Entry 4RUA (X-ray diffraction, 3.07 A resolution); this record covers chains A and T of the 3 polymer chains in the assembly.

[Chain A]
Protein: DNA polymerase IV
Organism: Sulfolobus solfataricus P2
Notes: EC 2.7.7.7
UniProt: Q97W02 (DPO4_SULSO); numbering as in UniProt (aligned over 1-341)
Chain sequence (341 residues; each row starts with the number of its first residue):
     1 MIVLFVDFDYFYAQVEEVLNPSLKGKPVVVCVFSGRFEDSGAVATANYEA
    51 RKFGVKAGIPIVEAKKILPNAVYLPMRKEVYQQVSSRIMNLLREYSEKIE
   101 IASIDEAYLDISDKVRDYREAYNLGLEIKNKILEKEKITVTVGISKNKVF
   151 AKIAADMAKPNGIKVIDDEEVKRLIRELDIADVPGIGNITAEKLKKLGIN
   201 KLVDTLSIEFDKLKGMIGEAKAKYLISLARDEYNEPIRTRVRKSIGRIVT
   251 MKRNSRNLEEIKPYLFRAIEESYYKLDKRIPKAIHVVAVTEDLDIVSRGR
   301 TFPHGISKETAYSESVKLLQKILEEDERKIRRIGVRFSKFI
Metal / ion sites: Ca2+ site 1: Asp7, Phe8, Asp105 (together with 2'-deoxyadenosine 5'-triphosphate); Ca2+ site 2: Glu106 (together with 2'-deoxyadenosine 5'-triphosphate); Ca2+ site 3: Ala181, Ile186
Small-molecule neighbours: 2'-deoxyadenosine 5'-triphosphate (DTP): Asp7, Phe8, Asp9, Tyr10, Phe11, Tyr12, Val43, Ala44, Thr45, Tyr48, Arg51, Ala57, Gly58, Ile104, Asp105, Glu106, Lys159
Curated features (UniProtKB/Swiss-Prot):
  - active site: Glu106
  - binding site (Mg(2+)): Asp7, Asp105
  - site: Tyr12 (Substrate discrimination)

[Chain T]
Molecule: Nucleic acids Template: TCAT(MF7)GAATCCTTCCCCC
Sequence (18 nucleotides; each row starts with the number of its first residue):
   401 TCATXGAATCCTTCCCCC
Not modelled in the structure: 401
Modified positions: MF7 (N-{2-amino-5-[formyl(methyl)amino]-6-hydroxypyrimidin-4-yl}-2-deoxy-5-O-phosphono-beta-D-erythro-pentofuranosylamine) at position 405

[Chain A / chain T interface]
Contacting residue pairs (37):
  Val32(A) - DT404(T)  sugar contact
  Ser34(A) - DA403(T)  hydrogen bond to the phosphate
  Phe37(A) - DC402(T)  sugar contact
  Phe37(A) - DA403(T)  phosphate contact
  Ser40(A) - DA403(T)  phosphate contact
  Gly41(A) - DA403(T)  hydrogen bond to the phosphate
  Ala42(A) - DT404(T)  base contact
  Gly58(A) - DT404(T)  base contact
  Pro60(A) - DC402(T)  base contact
  Val62(A) - DC402(T)  sugar contact
  Gly218(A) - DC411(T)  phosphate contact
  Glu219(A) - DC411(T)  hydrogen bond to the phosphate
  Ala220(A) - DC411(T)  hydrogen bond to the phosphate
  Arg240(A) - DT409(T)  phosphate contact
  Arg242(A) - DA407(T)  salt bridge to the phosphate
  Arg242(A) - DA408(T)  phosphate contact
  Lys243(A) - DA408(T)  hydrogen bond to the phosphate
  Lys243(A) - DT409(T)  salt bridge to the phosphate
  Ser244(A) - DA407(T)  phosphate contact
  Ser244(A) - DA408(T)  hydrogen bond to the phosphate
  Ile245(A) - DA407(T)  phosphate contact
  Gly246(A) - DG406(T)  sugar contact
  Gly246(A) - DA407(T)  hydrogen bond to the phosphate
  Arg247(A) - DG406(T)  hydrogen bond to the phosphate
  Arg247(A) - DA407(T)  salt bridge to the phosphate
  Ile248(A) - MF7_405(T)
  Ile248(A) - DG406(T)  phosphate contact
  Val249(A) - MF7_405(T)
  Thr250(A) - DT404(T)  sugar contact
  Thr250(A) - MF7_405(T)
  Leu293(A) - DA403(T)  base contact
  Arg331(A) - DA403(T)  salt bridge to the phosphate
  Arg331(A) - DT404(T)  salt bridge to the phosphate
  Arg332(A) - DT404(T)  salt bridge to the phosphate
  Arg332(A) - MF7_405(T)
  Arg336(A) - DG406(T)  sugar contact
  Arg336(A) - DA407(T)  salt bridge to the phosphate
Interface residues without a listed pair, chain A (30 interface residues in all): Arg36, Glu63, Ile217, Lys221
Interface residues without a listed pair, chain T (10 interface residues in all): DC410

[Overview]
30 residues of chain A and 10 residues of chain T are in contact; the contacts include 8 hydrogen bonds and 7
salt bridges. Polar contacts include Ser34(A)-DA403(T), Gly41(A)-DA403(T) and Glu219(A)-DC411(T). Bound to
chain A: 2'-deoxyadenosine 5'-triphosphate.
Here chain A is DNA polymerase IV (Sulfolobus solfataricus P2) and chain T is Nucleic acids Template:
TCAT(MF7)GAATCCTTCCCCC. Entry 4RUA (Crystal structure of Y-family DNA polymerase Dpo4 bypassing a MeFapy-dG
adduct) was determined by X-ray diffraction together with 4RU9 and 4RUC from the same study.
